PDB entry 4NNC | X-ray diffraction, 2.28 A resolution | chain A

# Chain A
Protein: OBCA, Oxalate Biosynthetic Component A
Organism: Burkholderia glumae
Notes: EC 4.1.3.-
UniProt: C5AJX5 (C5AJX5_BURGB); residue numbers follow UniProt; this construct covers 1-540
Amino-acid sequence (542 residues; row label = number of the first residue in the row; numbers below 1 keep their minus sign (Gly-1 is residue -1)):
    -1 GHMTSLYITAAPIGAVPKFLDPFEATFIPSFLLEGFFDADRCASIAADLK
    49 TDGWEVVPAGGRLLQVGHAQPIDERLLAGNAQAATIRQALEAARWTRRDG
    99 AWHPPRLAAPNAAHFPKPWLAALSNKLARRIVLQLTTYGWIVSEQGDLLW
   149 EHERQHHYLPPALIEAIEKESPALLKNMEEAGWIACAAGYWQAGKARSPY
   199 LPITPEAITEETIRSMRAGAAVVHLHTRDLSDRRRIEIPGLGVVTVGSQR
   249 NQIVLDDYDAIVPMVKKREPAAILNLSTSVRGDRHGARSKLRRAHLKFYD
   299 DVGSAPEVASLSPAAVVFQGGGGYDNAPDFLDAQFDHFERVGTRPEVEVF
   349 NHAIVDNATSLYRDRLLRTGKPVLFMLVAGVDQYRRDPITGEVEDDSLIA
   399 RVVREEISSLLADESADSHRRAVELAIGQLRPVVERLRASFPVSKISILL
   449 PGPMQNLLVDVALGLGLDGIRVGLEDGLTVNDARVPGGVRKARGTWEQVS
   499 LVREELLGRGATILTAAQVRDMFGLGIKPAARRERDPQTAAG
Unresolved in the structure: -1 to 1, 71-109, 524-540
Construct notes: expression tag (-1 to 0)
Bound ions: Co2+: His222, His224, Glu473 (together with 2KQ, oxalate ion)
Ligand contacts:
  - 2KQ: Val14, Pro15, Arg127, Leu131, Lys193, Ala194, His222, His224, Ser275, Thr276, Ser277, Arg279, Ser308, Phe316, Tyr322, Glu346, Phe348, Val376, Val379, Leu447, Pro449, Gly450, Pro451, Arg469, Leu472, Glu473, Asp474, Gly475, Leu476, Thr477, Val487, Lys489
  - oxalate ion (OXL): Ala13, His224, Ser277, Arg279, Phe316, Tyr322, Phe348, Glu473

# In short
Chain A binds 2KQ and oxalate ion. His222, His224 and Glu473 form the Co2+ site.
Chain A is OBCA, Oxalate Biosynthetic Component A (Burkholderia glumae); the structure, Ternary complex of
ObcA with C4-CoA adduct and oxalate, was determined by X-ray diffraction (same publication as 4NNA and 4NNB).
